PDB entry 7BY8 | X-ray diffraction, 1.95 A resolution | chains A and C of the 4 polymer chains in the assembly

Chain A (and C):
Molecule: Malate dehydrogenase
Organism: Geobacillus stearothermophilus
Notes: EC 1.1.1.37; chain C of this document is another copy of the same molecule, construct and numbering; everything in this record applies to it too
Reference sequence: A0A143T1U9 (A0A143T1U9_GEOSE); residues 0-311 here correspond to UniProt positions 1-312 (UniProt number = residue number + 1)
Chain sequence (332 residues; numbered -20 to 311; the number before each row is that of its first residue; numbers below 1 keep their minus sign (Met-20 is residue -20)):
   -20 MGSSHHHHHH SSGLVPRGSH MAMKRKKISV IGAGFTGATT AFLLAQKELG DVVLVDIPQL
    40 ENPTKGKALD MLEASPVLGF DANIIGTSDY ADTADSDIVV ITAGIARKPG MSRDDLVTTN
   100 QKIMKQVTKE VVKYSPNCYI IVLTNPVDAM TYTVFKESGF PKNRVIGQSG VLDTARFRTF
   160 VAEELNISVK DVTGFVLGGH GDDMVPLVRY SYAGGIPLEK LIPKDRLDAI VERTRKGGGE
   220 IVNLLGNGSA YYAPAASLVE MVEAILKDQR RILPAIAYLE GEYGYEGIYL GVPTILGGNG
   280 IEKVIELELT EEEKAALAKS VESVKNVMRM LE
Unresolved in the structure: -20 to 0 (chain C: -20 to 0, 85-93)
Sequence notes: initiating methionine (-20); expression tag (-19 to -1)

Chain A / chain C interface:
Contacting residue pairs (31):
  Ala1(A) - Tyr118(C)
  Ala1(A) - Gly277(C)
  Ala1(A) - Asn278(C)
  Met2(A) - Lys5(C)
  Met2(A) - Asp76(C)
  Met2(A) - Ile244(C)
  Met2(A) - Leu245(C)
  Met2(A) - Asp247(C)
  Met2(A) - Gly277(C)  hydrogen bond (backbone-backbone)
  Arg4(A) - Lys246(C)  hydrogen bond (side chain-backbone)
  Arg4(A) - Asp247(C)  hydrogen bond (side chain-backbone)
  Arg4(A) - Gln248(C)
  Lys5(A) - Met2(C)
  Glu27(A) - Glu242(C)
  Glu27(A) - Lys246(C)  salt bridge
  Glu27(A) - Gln248(C)
  Asp60(A) - Gln248(C)
  Asp76(A) - Met2(C)
  Tyr118(A) - Ala1(C)
  Glu242(A) - Glu27(C)
  Ile244(A) - Met2(C)
  Leu245(A) - Met2(C)  hydrophobic
  Lys246(A) - Arg4(C)  hydrogen bond (backbone-side chain)
  Lys246(A) - Glu27(C)  salt bridge
  Asp247(A) - Met2(C)
  Asp247(A) - Arg4(C)  hydrogen bond (backbone-side chain)
  Gln248(A) - Arg4(C)
  Gln248(A) - Asp60(C)
  Gly277(A) - Ala1(C)
  Gly277(A) - Met2(C)  hydrogen bond (backbone-backbone)
  Asn278(A) - Ala1(C)
Also at the interface, not in a pair above, chain C (17 interface residues in all): Lys26

Summary:
Chain A and chain C form an interface of 16 and 17 residues respectively; the contacts include 6 hydrogen
bonds and 2 salt bridges. Polar pairs include Glu27(A)-Lys246(C), Arg4(A)-Lys246(C) and Arg4(A)-Asp247(C).
Both chains are Malate dehydrogenase (Geobacillus stearothermophilus). Entry 7BY8 (Malate Dehydrogenase from
Geobacillus stearothermophilus (gs-MDH)) was determined by X-ray diffraction, deposited together with 7BY9 and
7BYA.
